Entry 6KXA (X-ray diffraction, 1.23 A resolution); this record covers chain A.

# Chain A
Protein: Galectin-3
From: Homo sapiens
UniProtKB: P17931 (LEG3_HUMAN); numbering as in UniProt (aligned over 113-250)
Chain sequence (138 residues; each row starts with the number of its first residue):
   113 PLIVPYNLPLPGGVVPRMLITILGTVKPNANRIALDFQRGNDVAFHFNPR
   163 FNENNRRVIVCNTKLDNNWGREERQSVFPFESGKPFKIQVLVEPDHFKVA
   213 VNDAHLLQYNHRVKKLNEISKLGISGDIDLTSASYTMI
Curated features (UniProtKB/Swiss-Prot):
  - motif: Lys226 to Asp241 (Nuclear export signal)
  - binding site (a beta-D-galactoside): Trp181 to Gln187
  - modified residue: Ser188 (Phosphoserine)

# In short
Curated annotation (UniProt) lists 7 beta-D-galactoside-binding residues.
Chain A is Galectin-3 (Homo sapiens); the structure, Galectin-3 CRD binds to GalA dimer, was determined by
X-ray diffraction, deposited together with 6KXB.
